4H3U - chains A and B; structure by X-ray diffraction, 1.15 A resolution.

Chain A (and B):
Molecule: hypothetical protein
From: Catenulispora acidiphila
Notes: chain B of this document is another copy of the same molecule, construct and numbering; everything in this record applies to it too
UniProtKB: C7PVH9 (C7PVH9_CATAD); residues 1-134 here = UniProt positions 1-134
Chain sequence (158 residues; row label = number of the first residue in the row; numbers below 1 keep their minus sign (Mse-23 is residue -23)):
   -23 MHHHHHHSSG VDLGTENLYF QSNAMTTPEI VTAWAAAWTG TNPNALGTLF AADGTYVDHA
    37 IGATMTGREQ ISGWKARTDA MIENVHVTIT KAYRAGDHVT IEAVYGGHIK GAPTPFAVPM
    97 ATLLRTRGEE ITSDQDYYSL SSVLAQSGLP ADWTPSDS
Not modelled in the structure: -23 to 0, 132-134 (chain B: -23 to 1, 132-134)
Differences from the reference sequence: expression tag (-23 to 0)
Modified / non-standard residues: Mse-23 (selenomethionine); Mse1, Mse41, Mse57, Mse96 (selenomethionine; parent Met)
Bound ions: Cd2+ site 1 near Glu45 (its only coordinating residue here); Cd2+ site 2: His62 (together with acetate ion); Cd2+ site 3: His74 (together with acetate ion); Cd2+ site 4: Tyr114 (shared with Tyr114(B) of chain B)
From the paper describing this entry:
  - Cd2+ coordination: His74, Tyr114
  - catalytic residues: Tyr32, Asp112 (by similarity / conservation)
  - catalytic residues: Asp34 (proposed by the authors, not directly observed)

Interface between chain A and chain B:
Contacting residue pairs (35):
  His35(A) - Pro95(B)
  His35(A) - Ser115(B)  hydrogen bond (backbone-side chain)
  Tyr69(A) - Ala71(B)  hydrophobic
  Tyr69(A) - His74(B)
  Tyr69(A) - Val75(B)
  Tyr69(A) - Thr76(B)  hydrogen bond
  Tyr69(A) - Leu99(B)
  Arg70(A) - Ala71(B)
  Ala71(A) - Tyr69(B)  hydrophobic
  Ala71(A) - Arg70(B)
  His74(A) - Tyr69(B)
  Val75(A) - Tyr69(B)
  Thr76(A) - Tyr69(B)  hydrogen bond
  Thr76(A) - Thr76(B)  hydrogen bond
  Thr76(A) - Leu99(B)
  Glu78(A) - Leu99(B)
  Glu78(A) - Gln111(B)  hydrogen bond
  Pro95(A) - His35(B)
  Pro95(A) - Tyr113(B)
  Ala97(A) - Tyr113(B)  hydrophobic
  Leu99(A) - Tyr69(B)
  Leu99(A) - Thr76(B)
  Leu99(A) - Glu78(B)
  Arg101(A) - Lys67(B)
  Gln111(A) - Glu78(B)  hydrogen bond
  Tyr113(A) - Pro95(B)
  Tyr113(A) - Ala97(B)  hydrophobic
  Tyr113(A) - Tyr113(B)  hydrophobic
  Ser115(A) - His35(B)  hydrogen bond (side chain-backbone)
  Leu116(A) - Ser117(B)
  Ser117(A) - Leu116(B)
  Ala127(A) - Ala127(B)
  Ala127(A) - Asp128(B)
  Asp128(A) - Ala127(B)
  Asp128(A) - Asp128(B)
Also at the interface, not in a pair above, chain A (23 interface residues in all): Ala36, Lys67, Mse96, Tyr114
Also at the interface, not in a pair above, chain B (22 interface residues in all): Ala36, Mse96, Tyr114

Overview:
23 residues of chain A face 22 of chain B across their interface; the contacts include 7 hydrogen bonds. Polar
contacts include His35(A)-Ser115(B), Tyr69(A)-Thr76(B) and Thr76(A)-Thr76(B). The paper reports catalytic
residues Tyr32(A), Asp112(A) and Asp34(A); Cd2+ coordination by His74(A) and Tyr114(A).
Both chains are hypothetical protein (Catenulispora acidiphila). Entry 4H3U (Crystal structure of hypothetical
protein with ketosteroid isomerase-like protein fold from Catenulispora acidiphila DSM 44928) was determined
by X-ray diffraction (same publication as 4HVN).
